Entry 7E4I (electron microscopy, 3.05 A resolution); this record covers chains D and E of the 6 polymer chains in the assembly.

== Chain D ==
Protein: Mitochondrial import receptor subunit TOM40
From: Saccharomyces cerevisiae S288c
UniProt: P23644 (TOM40_YEAST); residues 2-387 here = UniProt positions 2-387
Chain sequence (406 residues; numbered 0 to 405; the number before each row is that of its first residue; numbering starts at 0):
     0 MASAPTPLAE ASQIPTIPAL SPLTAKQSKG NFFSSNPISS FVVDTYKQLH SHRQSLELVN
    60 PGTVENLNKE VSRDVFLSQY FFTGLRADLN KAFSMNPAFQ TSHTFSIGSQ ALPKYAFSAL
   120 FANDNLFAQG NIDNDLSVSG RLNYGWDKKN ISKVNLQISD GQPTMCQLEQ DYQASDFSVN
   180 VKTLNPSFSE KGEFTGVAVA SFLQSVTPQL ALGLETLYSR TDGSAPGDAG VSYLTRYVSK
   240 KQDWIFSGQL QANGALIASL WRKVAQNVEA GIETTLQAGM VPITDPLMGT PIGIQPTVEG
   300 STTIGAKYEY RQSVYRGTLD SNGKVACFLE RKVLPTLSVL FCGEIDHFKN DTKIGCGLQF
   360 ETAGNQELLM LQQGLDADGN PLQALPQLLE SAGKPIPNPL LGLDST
Unresolved in the structure: 0-48, 277-294, 374-405
Differences from the reference sequence: initiating methionine (0); expression tag (1, 388-405)

== Chain E ==
Protein: Mitochondrial import receptor subunit TOM5
From: Saccharomyces cerevisiae S288c
UniProt: P80967 (TOM5_YEAST); residues 1-50 here = UniProt positions 1-50
Chain sequence (52 residues; row label = number of the first residue in the row; numbers below 1 keep their minus sign (Met-1 is residue -1)):
    -1 MAMFGLPQQE VSEEEKRAHQ EQTEKTLKQA AYVAAFLWVS PMIWHLVKKQ WK
Unresolved in the structure: -1 to 12, 50
Differences from the reference sequence: initiating methionine (-1); expression tag (0)

== Chain D / chain E interface ==
Residue-residue contacts (25):
  His51(D) - Met40(E)
  His51(D) - His43(E)
  Arg52(D) - Trp36(E)
  Arg52(D) - Met40(E)
  Leu55(D) - His43(E)
  Phe176(D) - Trp36(E)  hydrophobic
  Gln203(D) - Leu35(E)
  Gln203(D) - Trp36(E)
  Gln203(D) - Pro39(E)
  Val205(D) - Ser38(E)
  Val205(D) - Trp42(E)  hydrophobic
  Thr206(D) - Trp42(E)
  Leu213(D) - Val31(E)  hydrophobic
  Leu213(D) - Leu35(E)  hydrophobic
  Thr215(D) - Ala28(E)
  Tyr217(D) - Thr21(E)
  Ser223(D) - Lys14(E)  hydrogen bond (backbone-side chain)
  Ala224(D) - Lys14(E)
  Pro225(D) - Lys14(E)
  Pro225(D) - His17(E)
  Pro225(D) - Gln18(E)
  Gly226(D) - His17(E)
  Gly226(D) - Thr21(E)
  Asp227(D) - His17(E)  salt bridge
  Ala228(D) - Thr24(E)
Other interface residues (no listed pair), chain D (21 interface residues in all): Leu57, Phe201, Leu209, Leu211, Gly212

== Summary ==
21 residues of chain D face 14 of chain E across their interface, with 1 hydrogen bond and 1 salt bridge.
Polar pairs include Asp227(D)-His17(E) and Ser223(D)-Lys14(E).
Chain D is Mitochondrial import receptor subunit TOM40 and chain E is Mitochondrial import receptor subunit
TOM5, both from Saccharomyces cerevisiae S288c; the structure, Cryo-EM structure of the yeast mitochondrial
SAM-Tom40/Tom5/Tom6 complex at 3.0 angstrom, was determined by electron microscopy (same publication as 7E4H).
